Entry 7UGP (electron microscopy, 4.20 A resolution (low resolution: residue-level contacts below are approximate; hydrogen-bond / salt-bridge calls are withheld)); this record covers chains C and L of the 18 polymer chains in the assembly.

[Chain C]
Protein: Envelope glycoprotein gp120
From: Human immunodeficiency virus 1
Reference sequence: Q2N0S5 (Q2N0S5_9HIV1); aligned to UniProt positions 31-473 over residues 32-506 (the alignment contains insertions or deletions, so no single offset holds)
Sequence (443 residues; row label = number of the first residue in the row; note: 34 numbers in that range are skipped by the numbering (no residue carries them; nothing is unmodelled there)):
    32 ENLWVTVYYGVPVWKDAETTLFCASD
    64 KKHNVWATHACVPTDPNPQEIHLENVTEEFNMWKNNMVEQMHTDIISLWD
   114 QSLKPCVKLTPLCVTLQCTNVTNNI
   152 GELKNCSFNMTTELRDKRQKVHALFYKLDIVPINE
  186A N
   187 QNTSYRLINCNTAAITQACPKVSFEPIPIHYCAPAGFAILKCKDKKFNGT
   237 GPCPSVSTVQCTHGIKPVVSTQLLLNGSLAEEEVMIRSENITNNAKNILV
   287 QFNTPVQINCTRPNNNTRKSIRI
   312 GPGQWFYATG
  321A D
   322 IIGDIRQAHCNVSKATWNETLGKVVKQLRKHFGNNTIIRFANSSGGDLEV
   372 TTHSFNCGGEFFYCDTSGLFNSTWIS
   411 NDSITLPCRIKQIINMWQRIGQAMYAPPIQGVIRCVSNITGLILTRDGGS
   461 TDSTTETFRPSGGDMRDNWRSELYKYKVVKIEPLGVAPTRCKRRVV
Cystine bridges: Cys-126/Cys-196, Cys-218/Cys-247, Cys-228/Cys-239, Cys-296/Cys-331, Cys-378/Cys-445, Cys-385/Cys-418
Covalent attachments: N-acetylglucosamine (NAG) linked to Asn-88, Asn-156, Asn-160, Asn-234, Asn-262, Asn-276, Asn-295, Asn-301, Asn-363, Asn-392, Asn-448; glycan linked to Asn-332
Differences from the reference sequence: conflict Lys-64 (Glu63 in Q2N0S5), Arg-169 (Lys160 in Q2N0S5), His-173 (Tyr164 in Q2N0S5), Ala-174 (Ser165 in Q2N0S5), Lys-178 (Arg169 in Q2N0S5), Ile-181 (Val172 in Q2N0S5), Pro-183 (Gln174 in Q2N0S5), Thr-189 (Lys188 in Q2N0S5), Ser-190 (Glu189 in Q2N0S5), Ala-199 (Ser198 in Q2N0S5), Trp-316 (Ala313 in Q2N0S5), Asn-332 (Thr330 in Q2N0S5), Asp-386 (Asn384 in Q2N0S5), Asp-462 (Asn459 in Q2N0S5), Ser-471 (Gly468 in Q2N0S5), Cys-501 (Ala498 in Q2N0S5)
Small-molecule neighbours: N-acetylglucosamine (NAG; 2-acetamido-2-deoxy-beta-D-glucopyranose): Asn-133, Ile-138, Lys-178, Gln-187, Asn-188
What the authors report for this chain:
  - post-translational modification sites: Asn-276

[Chain L]
Protein: BG24 mature Fab light chain
From: Homo sapiens
Notes: antibody fragment or engineered binder
Sequence (105 residues; each row starts with the number of its first residue):
     2 SALTQPRSVSGSPGQSVTISCTGTSSDVGGYNYVSWYQQHPGKAPKLMIY
    52 DVSKRPSGVPDRFSGSKSGNTASLTISGLQAEDEADYYCSSYEYFGGGTK
   102 LTVLS
Cystine bridges: Cys-22/Cys-90

[How chain C and chain L interact]
Pairs across the interface (8):
  Thr-278(C) / Tyr-93(L)
  Asn-279(C) / Tyr-34(L)
  Asn-279(C) / Tyr-93(L)
  Asn-280(C) / Glu-94(L)
  Gly-458(C) / Glu-94(L)
  Gly-458(C) / Tyr-95(L)
  Gly-459(C) / Glu-94(L)
  Gly-459(C) / Tyr-95(L)

[Overview]
5 residues of chain C face 4 of chain L across their interface. Bound to chain C: N-acetylglucosamine.
Covalently linked N-acetylglucosamine: at Asn-88(C), Asn-156(C), Asn-160(C), Asn-234(C), Asn-262(C) and
Asn-276(C) and 4 more. The paper reports a modification site at Asn-276(C).
Chain C is Envelope glycoprotein gp120 (Human immunodeficiency virus 1) and chain L is BG24 mature Fab light
chain (Homo sapiens); the structure, Cryo-EM structure of BG24 Fabs with an inferred germline light chain and
10-1074 Fabs in complex ..., was determined by electron microscopy (same publication as 7UGM, 7UGQ, 7UGN and
7UGO).
